Entry 4FC6 (X-ray diffraction, 2.10 A resolution); this record covers chains A and C of the 4 polymer chains in the assembly.

Chain A (and C):
Protein: Peroxisomal 2,4-dienoyl-CoA reductase
Source organism: Homo sapiens
Notes: EC 1.3.1.34; chain C of this document is another copy of the same molecule, construct and numbering; everything in this record applies to it too
Reference sequence: Q9NUI1 (DECR2_HUMAN); residues 2-278 here = UniProt positions 2-278
Sequence (277 residues; numbered 2 to 278; the number before each row is that of its first residue):
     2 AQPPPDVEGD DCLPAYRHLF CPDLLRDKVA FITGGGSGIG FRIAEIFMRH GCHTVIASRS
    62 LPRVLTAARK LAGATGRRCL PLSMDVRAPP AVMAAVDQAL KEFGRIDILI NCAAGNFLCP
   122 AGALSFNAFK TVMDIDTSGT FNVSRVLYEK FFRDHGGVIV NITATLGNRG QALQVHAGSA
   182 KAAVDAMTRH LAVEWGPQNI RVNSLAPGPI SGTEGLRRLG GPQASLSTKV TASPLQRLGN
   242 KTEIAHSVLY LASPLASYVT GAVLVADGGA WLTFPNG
Not modelled in the structure: 2-3, 278 (chain C: 278)
Residues lining bound ligands:
  - hexanoyl-coenzyme A (HXC): Arg60, Arg88, Ala115, Gly116, Asn117, Phe118, Leu119, Cys120, Ser126, Asn128, Ala129, Thr132, Ile136, Ala165, Leu167, Gln175, Lys182, Glu215, Gly216, Arg219, Leu220
  - NADP (NAP; NADP nicotinamide-adenine-dinucleotide phosphate): Gly35, Ser38, Gly39, Ile40, Ala58, Ser59, Arg60, Ser61, Arg64, Met85, Asp86, Val87, Arg88, Cys113, Ala114, Ala115, Ile136, Ile163, Thr164, Lys182, Pro208, Gly209, Pro210, Ile211, Thr214, Glu215, Gly216, Leu217
Reported in the primary citation:
  - binding site for NADP: Ser38, Ile40, Ser59, Arg64, Met85, Asp86, Lys182, Glu215
  - binding site for hexanoyl-coenzyme A: Arg60, Arg88, Cys120, Ser126, Asn128, Asp137, Arg219
  - catalytic residues: Asp137
  - catalytic residues: Asn117, Gln175, Lys182 (proposed by the authors, not directly observed)
  - mutagenesis - D86A, D137A, D186A, D268A: abolished catalytic activity
  - mutagenesis - D155A, E215A: decreased catalytic activity

Chain A / chain C interface:
Contacting residue pairs - 74 pairs, chain A then chain C:
  Pro5(A) with Ser258(C)
  His19(A) with Cys22(C)
  Leu20(A) with Phe21(C); Cys22(C), hydrogen bond (backbone-backbone); Leu25(C), hydrophobic; Leu256(C), hydrophobic
  Phe21(A) with Leu20(C); Phe21(C), hydrophobic; Cys22(C), hydrogen bond (backbone-side chain); Leu256(C), hydrophobic
  Cys22(A) with His19(C); Leu20(C), hydrogen bond (backbone-backbone); Phe21(C); Cys22(C)
  Asp24(A) with Arg18(C), salt bridge
  Leu25(A) with Leu20(C), hydrophobic
  Arg190(A) with Leu273(C)
  Ala193(A) with Pro235(C)
  Val194(A) with Leu273(C), hydrophobic
  Gly197(A) with Pro235(C)
  Pro198(A) with Pro235(C); Gln237(C)
  Asn200(A) with Ala2(C)
  Pro210(A) with Tyr259(C)
  Ile211(A) with Tyr259(C), hydrophobic
  Pro235(A) with Ala193(C); Gly197(C); Pro198(C)
  Leu236(A) with Ser258(C); Thr261(C)
  Gln237(A) with Pro198(C)
  Arg238(A) with Ser258(C), hydrogen bond (side chain-backbone); Tyr259(C)
  Leu239(A) with Tyr259(C)
  Gly240(A) with Tyr259(C), hydrogen bond (backbone-side chain)
  Glu244(A) with Ser258(C), hydrogen bond; Tyr259(C)
  His247(A) with Leu256(C)
  Ser248(A) with Tyr251(C), hydrogen bond; Val260(C)
  Tyr251(A) with Ser248(C), hydrogen bond; Tyr251(C), hydrophobic
  Leu256(A) with Leu20(C), hydrophobic; Phe21(C), hydrophobic; His247(C)
  Ser258(A) with Pro5(C); Leu236(C); Arg238(C), hydrogen bond (backbone-side chain); Glu244(C), hydrogen bond
  Tyr259(A) with Pro210(C); Ile211(C), hydrophobic; Arg238(C); Leu239(C); Gly240(C), hydrogen bond (side chain-backbone); Glu244(C); Ala267(C); Asp268(C), hydrogen bond (side chain-backbone); Gly269(C), hydrogen bond (backbone-backbone)
  Val260(A) with Ser248(C); Val266(C)
  Thr261(A) with Leu236(C); Gly269(C); Gly270(C), hydrogen bond (backbone-backbone)
  Ala263(A) with Val266(C)
  Val266(A) with Val260(C); Ala263(C)
  Ala267(A) with Tyr259(C); Val260(C), hydrophobic
  Asp268(A) with Tyr259(C), hydrogen bond (backbone-side chain)
  Gly269(A) with Tyr259(C), hydrogen bond (backbone-backbone); Thr261(C)
  Gly270(A) with Thr261(C)
  Leu273(A) with Arg190(C); Val194(C), hydrophobic
Interface residues without a listed pair, chain A (46 interface residues in all): Arg27, Arg202, Gly209, Ile245, Pro255, Gly262, Val264, Leu265, Thr274
Interface residues without a listed pair, chain C (45 interface residues in all): Arg202, Gly209, Ile245, Pro255, Gly262, Val264, Leu265, Thr274

In short:
46 residues of chain A and 45 residues of chain C are in contact, with 16 hydrogen bonds and 1 salt bridge.
Among the polar pairs are Asp24(A)-Arg18(C), Phe21(A)-Cys22(C) and Arg238(A)-Ser258(C). The paper reports
catalytic residues Asp137(A), Asn117(A) and Gln175(A) among others; D86A, D137A and D186A of chain A, among
others, abolish catalytic activity; 6 substitutions were tested in all.
Chain A and chain C are both Peroxisomal 2,4-dienoyl-CoA reductase (Homo sapiens); the structure, Studies on
DCR shed new light on peroxisomal beta-oxidation: Crystal structure of the ternary complex of ..., was
determined by X-ray diffraction (same publication as 4FC7).
